Entry 6U4X (X-ray diffraction, 2.25 A resolution); this record covers chain A.

[Chain A]
Protein: Serum albumin
Organism: Equus caballus
UniProt: P35747 (ALBU_HORSE); residues 1-583 here correspond to UniProt positions 25-607 (UniProt number = residue number + 24)
Chain sequence (583 residues; row label = number of the first residue in the row):
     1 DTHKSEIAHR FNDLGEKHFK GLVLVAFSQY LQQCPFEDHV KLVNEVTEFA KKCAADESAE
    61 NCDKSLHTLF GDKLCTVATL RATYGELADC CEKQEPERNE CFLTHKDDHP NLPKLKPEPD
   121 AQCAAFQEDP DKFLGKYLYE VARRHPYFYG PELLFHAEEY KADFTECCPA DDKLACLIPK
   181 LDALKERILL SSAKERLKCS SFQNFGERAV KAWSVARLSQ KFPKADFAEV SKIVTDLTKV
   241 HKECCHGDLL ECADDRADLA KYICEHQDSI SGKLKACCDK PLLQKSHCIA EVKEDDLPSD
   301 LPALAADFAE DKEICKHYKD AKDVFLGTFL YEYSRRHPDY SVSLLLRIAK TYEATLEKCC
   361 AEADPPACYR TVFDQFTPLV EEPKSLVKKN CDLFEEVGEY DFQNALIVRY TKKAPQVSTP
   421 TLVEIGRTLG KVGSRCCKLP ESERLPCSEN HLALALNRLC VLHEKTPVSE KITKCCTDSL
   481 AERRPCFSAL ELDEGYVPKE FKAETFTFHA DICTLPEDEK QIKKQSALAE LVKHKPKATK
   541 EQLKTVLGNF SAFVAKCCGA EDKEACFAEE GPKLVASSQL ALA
Unresolved in the structure: 1-3
Differences from the reference sequence: variant Ala560 (Arg584 in P35747)
Disulfide bonds: Cys53-Cys62, Cys75-Cys91, Cys90-Cys101, Cys123-Cys168, Cys167-Cys176, Cys199-Cys245, Cys244-Cys252, Cys264-Cys278, Cys277-Cys288, Cys315-Cys360, Cys359-Cys368, Cys391-Cys437, Cys436-Cys447, Cys460-Cys476, Cys475-Cys486, Cys513-Cys558, Cys557-Cys566
Residues lining bound ligands:
  - ibuprofen (IBP), molecule 1: Lys17, Lys20, Gly21, Leu24, Asp131, Leu134, Gly135, Leu138, Leu154, Ala157, Glu158
  - ibuprofen (IBP), molecule 2: Leu386, Arg409, Tyr410, Lys413, Ala414, Leu429, Leu452, Leu456, Leu459, Ile472, Arg484, Phe487, Ser488
Curated features (UniProtKB/Swiss-Prot):
  - binding site (Cu cation): His3
  - binding site (Ca(2+)): Glu6, Asp13, Glu243, Asp248, Glu251, Asp254, Asp258
  - binding site (Zn(2+)): His67, His246, Asp248
  - modified residue: Ser5 (Phosphoserine), Ser58 (Phosphoserine), Ser65 (Phosphoserine), Thr83 (Phosphothreonine), Ser418 (Phosphoserine), Thr419 (Phosphothreonine), Thr421 (Phosphothreonine), Ser488 (Phosphoserine), Lys533 (N6-methyllysine), Thr545 (Phosphothreonine), Lys563 (N6-succinyllysine)

[Summary]
Chain A binds ibuprofen. From UniProt: Cu cation-binding residue His3, 7 Ca2+-binding residues and 3
Zn2+-binding residues.
Chain A is Serum albumin (Equus caballus); the structure, Crystal structure of Equine Serum Albumin complex
with ibuprofen, was determined by X-ray diffraction together with 6U4R, 6U5A, 6CI6 and 5V0V from the same
study.
